5U9U - chains B and C of the 3 polymer chains in the assembly; structure by X-ray diffraction, 1.69 A resolution.

# Chain B (and C)
Protein: Apo-(CoilSer L16(DCY))3
Notes: chain C of this document is another copy of the same molecule, construct and numbering; everything in this record applies to it too
Amino-acid sequence (31 residues; row label = number of the first residue in the row; numbering starts at 0):
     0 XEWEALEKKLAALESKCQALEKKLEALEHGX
Modified positions: ACE (acetyl group) at position 0; Cys16 (D-cysteine; DCY); NH2 (amino group) at position 30
Ion coordination: Zn2+ site 1: Glu3, Glu24, His28 (shared with His28(C) of chain C); Zn2+ site 2: Glu6, His28 (shared with 1 residue of chain A); Zn2+ site 3: Glu27 (shared with Glu27(C), His28(C) of chain C)

# How chain B and chain C interact
Pairs across the interface - 25 pairs, chain B then chain C:
  ACE_0(B) with Trp2(C)
  Glu1(B) with Trp2(C)
  Trp2(B) with Trp2(C)
  Leu5(B) with Trp2(C), hydrophobic; Leu5(C), hydrophobic; Leu9(C), hydrophobic
  Lys8(B) with Leu9(C); Glu13(C)
  Leu9(B) with Leu9(C), hydrophobic
  Leu12(B) with Leu9(C), hydrophobic; Leu12(C), hydrophobic; Glu13(C)
  Lys15(B) with Cys16(C); Glu20(C), salt bridge
  Cys16(B) with Cys16(C)
  Leu19(B) with Cys16(C); Leu19(C); Glu20(C); Leu23(C)
  Lys22(B) with Leu23(C); Glu24(C), salt bridge; Glu27(C), salt bridge
  Leu23(B) with Leu23(C)
  Leu26(B) with Leu26(C), hydrophobic; Glu27(C)
Also at the interface, not in a pair above, chain C (14 interface residues in all): Glu6, Gln17

# Overview
13 residues of chain B and 14 residues of chain C are in contact; the contacts include 3 salt bridges. Polar
contacts include Lys15(B)-Glu20(C), Lys22(B)-Glu24(C) and Lys22(B)-Glu27(C). Glu6(B) and His28(B) form the
Zn2+ site 2.
Both chains are Apo-(CoilSer L16(DCY))3. Entry 5U9U (De Novo Three-stranded Coiled Coil Peptide Containing a
Tris-thiolate Site Engineered by D-Cysteine Ligands) was determined by X-ray diffraction together with 5U9T
from the same study.
